3EXF - chains A and B of the 4 polymer chains in the assembly; structure by X-ray diffraction, 3.00 A resolution.

== Chain A ==
Name: Pyruvate dehydrogenase E1 component subunit alpha, somatic form, mitochondrial
From: Homo sapiens
Notes: EC 1.2.4.1; fragment: E1p-alpha
UniProt: P08559 (ODPA_HUMAN); residues 1-361 here correspond to UniProt positions 30-390 (UniProt number = residue number + 29)
Amino-acid sequence (382 residues; row label = number of the first residue in the row; numbers below 1 keep their minus sign (Met-20 is residue -20)):
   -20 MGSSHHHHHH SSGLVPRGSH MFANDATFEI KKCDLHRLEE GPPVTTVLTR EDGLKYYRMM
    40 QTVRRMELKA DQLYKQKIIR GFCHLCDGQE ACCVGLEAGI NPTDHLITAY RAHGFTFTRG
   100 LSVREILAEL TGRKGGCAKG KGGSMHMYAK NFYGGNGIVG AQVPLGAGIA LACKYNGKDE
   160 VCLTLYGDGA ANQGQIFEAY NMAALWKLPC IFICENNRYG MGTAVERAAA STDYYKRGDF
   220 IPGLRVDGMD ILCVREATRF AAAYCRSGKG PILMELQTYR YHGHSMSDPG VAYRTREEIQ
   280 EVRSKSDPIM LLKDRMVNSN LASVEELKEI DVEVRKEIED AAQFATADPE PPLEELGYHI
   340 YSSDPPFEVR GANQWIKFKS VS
Not modelled in the structure: -20 to -1
Construct notes: expression tag (-20 to 0); engineered mutation Ala203 (Ser232 in P08559), Ala271 (Ser300 in P08559)
Swiss-Prot annotation at these positions:
  - binding site (pyruvate): His63, Tyr89, Arg90, Ala128, Gly136, Val138, Asp167, Gly168, Ala169, Asn196, Tyr198
  - binding site (thiamine diphosphate): Tyr89, Arg90, Gly136, Val138, Asp167, Gly168, Ala169, Asn196, His263
  - binding site (Mg(2+)): Asp167, Asn196, Tyr198
  - modified residue: Lys34 (N6-acetyllysine), Lys215 (N6-acetyllysine), Lys248 (N6-succinyllysine), Ser264 (Phosphoserine), Ser266 (Phosphoserine), Tyr272 (Phosphotyrosine), Lys284 (N6-acetyllysine), Lys292 (N6-acetyllysine), Lys307 (N6-acetyllysine), Lys356 (N6-succinyllysine)
Metal / ion sites: Mg2+: Asp167, Asn196, Tyr198 (together with thiamine diphosphate)
Small-molecule neighbours: thiamine diphosphate: Tyr89, Arg90, Gly136, Ile137, Val138, Gly166, Asp167, Gly168, Ala169, Glu194, Asn196, Tyr198, Gly199, Met200, Arg259, His263
Reported in the primary citation:
  - post-translational modification sites: Ser264 (citing earlier work)
  - mutagenesis - Y89F: unchanged catalytic activity

== Chain B ==
Name: Pyruvate dehydrogenase E1 component subunit beta, mitochondrial
From: Homo sapiens
Notes: EC 1.2.4.1; fragment: E1p-beta
UniProt: P11177 (ODPB_HUMAN); residues 1-329 here correspond to UniProt positions 31-359 (UniProt number = residue number + 30)
Amino-acid sequence (329 residues; each row starts with the number of its first residue):
     1 LQVTVRDAIN QGMDEELERD EKVFLLGEEV AQYDGAYKVS RGLWKKYGDK RIIDTPISEM
    61 GFAGIAVGAA MAGLRPICEF MTFNFSMQAI DQVINSAAKT YYMSGGLQPV PIVFRGPNGA
   121 SAGVAAQHSQ CFAAWYGHCP GLKVVSPWNS EDAKGLIKSA IRDNNPVVVL ENELMYGVPF
   181 EFPPEAQSKD FLIPIGKAKI ERQGTHITVV SHSRPVGHCL EAAAVLSKEG VECEVINMRT
   241 IRPMDMETIE ASVMKTNHLV TVEGGWPQFG VGAEICARIM EGPAFNFLDA PAVRVTGADV
   301 PMPYAKILED NSIPQVKDII FAIKKTLNI
Swiss-Prot annotation at these positions:
  - binding site (thiamine diphosphate): Glu59
  - binding site (K(+)): Ile112, Ala160, Ile161, Asp163, Asn165
  - site: Asp289 (Important for interaction with DLAT)
  - modified residue: Tyr37 (Phosphotyrosine), Lys324 (N6-acetyllysine)
Metal / ion sites: K+: Ala160, Ile161, Asp163
Small-molecule neighbours: thiamine diphosphate (TPP): Glu28, Ile57, Glu59, Met81, Phe85, Gln88, His128

== How chain A and chain B interact ==
Contacting residue pairs - 71 pairs, chain A then chain B:
  Ala117(A) - Met103(B)
  Ala117(A) - Gly105(B)
  Lys118(A) - Gly105(B)  hydrogen bond (side chain-backbone)
  Lys120(A) - Tyr102(B)
  Gly121(A) - Met103(B)
  His125(A) - Met103(B)  hydrogen bond
  Tyr127(A) - Thr100(B)
  Tyr127(A) - Met103(B)
  Tyr127(A) - Ser104(B)
  Tyr132(A) - Met71(B)
  Tyr132(A) - Ala72(B)
  Tyr132(A) - Gln108(B)
  Ile137(A) - Asp91(B)
  Ile137(A) - Asn95(B)
  Ala140(A) - Gln92(B)  hydrogen bond (backbone-side chain)
  Pro143(A) - Gly61(B)
  Pro143(A) - Gly64(B)
  Pro143(A) - Ile65(B)
  Leu144(A) - Gly64(B)
  Leu144(A) - Val67(B)  hydrophobic
  Leu144(A) - Gly68(B)
  Leu144(A) - Ser96(B)
  Gly147(A) - Ile65(B)
  Gly147(A) - Gly68(B)
  Gly147(A) - Ala69(B)
  Ile148(A) - Gly68(B)
  Ile148(A) - Ala72(B)  hydrophobic
  Ala151(A) - Ala72(B)  hydrophobic
  Ala151(A) - Leu74(B)  hydrophobic
  Tyr154(A) - Glu21(B)  hydrogen bond (side chain-backbone)
  Tyr154(A) - Lys22(B)
  Tyr154(A) - Val23(B)
  Tyr154(A) - Phe24(B)
  Tyr154(A) - Lys50(B)
  Tyr154(A) - Arg51(B)  hydrogen bond
  Tyr154(A) - Leu74(B)  hydrophobic
  Asn155(A) - Leu74(B)
  Gln174(A) - Met60(B)
  Gln174(A) - Gln92(B)  hydrogen bond
  Glu177(A) - Ser58(B)
  Glu177(A) - Met60(B)
  Glu177(A) - Gly61(B)  hydrogen bond (side chain-backbone)
  Asn180(A) - Pro56(B)
  Met181(A) - Pro56(B)
  Met181(A) - Ser58(B)
  Met181(A) - Phe62(B)  hydrophobic
  Met181(A) - Ile65(B)  hydrophobic
  Trp185(A) - Ile53(B)  hydrophobic
  Trp185(A) - Asp54(B)
  Leu335(A) - Tyr102(B)  hydrogen bond (backbone-side chain)
  Tyr337(A) - Tyr102(B)
  His338(A) - Tyr101(B)
  His338(A) - Tyr102(B)
  His338(A) - Gly105(B)
  His338(A) - Gly106(B)
  Ile339(A) - Tyr101(B)
  Ile339(A) - Gly141(B)
  Ile339(A) - Asn165(B)
  Tyr340(A) - Tyr101(B)
  Tyr340(A) - Gly141(B)
  Tyr340(A) - Leu142(B)  hydrogen bond (side chain-backbone)
  Tyr340(A) - Lys143(B)
  Tyr340(A) - Asn165(B)
  Ser341(A) - Tyr101(B)
  Ser341(A) - Asn165(B)  hydrogen bond (backbone-side chain)
  Ser342(A) - Asn164(B)  hydrogen bond
  Asp343(A) - Lys143(B)  salt bridge
  Asp343(A) - Asn165(B)
  Arg349(A) - Glu281(B)  salt bridge
  Gln353(A) - Glu281(B)  hydrogen bond (side chain-backbone)
  Ser361(A) - Tyr101(B)  hydrogen bond (backbone-side chain)
Interface residues without a listed pair, chain A (36 interface residues in all): Cys116, Ala146, Leu150, Leu184
Interface residues without a listed pair, chain B (46 interface residues in all): Thr55, Glu59, Leu107, Pro109, Asp163, Arg242, Pro243

== Overview ==
Chain A and chain B form an interface of 36 and 46 residues respectively; the contacts include 13 hydrogen
bonds and 2 salt bridges. Polar pairs include Asp343(A)-Lys143(B), Arg349(A)-Glu281(B) and
Lys118(A)-Gly105(B). Chain A binds thiamine diphosphate. The paper reports that Y89F of chain A leaves
catalytic activity unchanged; a modification site at Ser264(A).
Chain A is Pyruvate dehydrogenase E1 component subunit alpha, somatic form, mitochondrial and chain B is
Pyruvate dehydrogenase E1 component subunit beta, mitochondrial, both from Homo sapiens; the structure,
Crystal structure of the pyruvate dehydrogenase (E1p) component of human pyruvate dehydrogenase complex, was
determined by X-ray diffraction, deposited together with 3EXE, 3EXG, 3EXH and 3EXI.
